PDB entry 2Y1W | X-ray diffraction, 2.10 A resolution | chains B and C of the 4 polymer chains in the assembly

Chain B (and C):
Name: Histone-arginine methyltransferase CARM1
From: Homo sapiens
Notes: EC 2.1.1.125; fragment: catalytic domain, residues 135-482; chain C of this document is another copy of the same molecule, construct and numbering; everything in this record applies to it too
Reference sequence: Q86X55 (CARM1_HUMAN); residues 136-483 here correspond to UniProt positions 135-482 (UniProt number = residue number - 1)
Sequence (348 residues; row label = number of the first residue in the row):
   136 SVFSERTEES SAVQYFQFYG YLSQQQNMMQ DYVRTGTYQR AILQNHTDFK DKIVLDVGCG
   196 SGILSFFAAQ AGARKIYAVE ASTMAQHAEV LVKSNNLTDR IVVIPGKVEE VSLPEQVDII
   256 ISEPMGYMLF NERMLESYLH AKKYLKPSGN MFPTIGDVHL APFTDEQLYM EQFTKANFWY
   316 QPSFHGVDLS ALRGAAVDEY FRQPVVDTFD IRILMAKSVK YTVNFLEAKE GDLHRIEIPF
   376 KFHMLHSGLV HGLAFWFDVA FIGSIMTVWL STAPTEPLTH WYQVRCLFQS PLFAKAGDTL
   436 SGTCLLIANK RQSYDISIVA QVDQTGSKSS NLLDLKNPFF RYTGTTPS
Disordered / not traced: 480-483
Residues lining bound ligands:
  - 849 (2-{4-[3-fluoro-2-(2-methoxyphenyl)-1H-indol-5-yl] piperidin-1-yl}-N-methylethanamine): S146, Q149, Y150, F153, Y154, M163, E258, P259, M260, G261, Y262, N266, E267, M269, H415, W416, R446, Q447, S448, K471
  - sinefungin (SFG): F138, Y150, F151, Y154, Q160, M163, R169, D191, V192, G193, C194, G195, I198, L199, V214, E215, A216, S217, G241, K242, V243, E244, E258, M269, S272
UniProt features mapped onto this chain:
  - region: R347 to L380 (Required for nuclear translocation)
  - binding site (S-adenosyl-L-methionine): Q160, R169, G193, E215, E244, S272
  - modified residue: S217 (Phosphoserine)
  - cross-link: K228 (Glycyl lysine isopeptide (Lys-Gly) (interchain with G-Cter in ubiquitin))
What the authors report for this chain:
  - binding site for 849: S146, E258, M260, N266, E267, H415, R446 to S448
  - specificity-determining residues: N266 (by similarity / conservation)
  - specificity-determining residues: S146, N162, Y417, P473, F475, Y477 (proposed by the authors, not directly observed)

Chain B / chain C interface:
Residue-residue contacts (26; chain B residue first):
  M305(B) - M305(C)  hydrophobic
  F308(B) - F308(C)  hydrophobic
  F308(B) - N312(C)
  N312(B) - F308(C)
  Y315(B) - V332(C)
  Y315(B) - Q424(C)
  P317(B) - S425(C)
  S318(B) - G461(C)
  S318(B) - S462(C)  hydrogen bond (backbone-side chain)
  S318(B) - K463(C)  hydrogen bond (side chain-backbone)
  H320(B) - T460(C)
  G321(B) - T460(C)
  G321(B) - G461(C)
  G321(B) - S462(C)
  R328(B) - F308(C)
  R328(B) - Y315(C)  hydrogen bond
  R328(B) - R328(C)
  V332(B) - Y315(C)
  S425(B) - P317(C)
  T460(B) - H320(C)
  T460(B) - G321(C)
  G461(B) - S318(C)
  G461(B) - G321(C)
  S462(B) - S318(C)  hydrogen bond (side chain-backbone)
  S462(B) - G321(C)
  K463(B) - S318(C)  hydrogen bond (backbone-side chain)
Interface residues without a listed pair, chain B (16 interface residues in all): Q424

Summary:
Chain B and chain C each contribute 16 residues to their interface; the contacts include 5 hydrogen bonds.
Among the polar pairs are S318(B)-S462(C), S318(B)-K463(C) and R328(B)-Y315(C). Chain B binds sinefungin and
compound 849. The paper reports a binding site for 849 at S146(B), E258(B) and M260(B) among others;
specificity determinants N266(B), S146(B) and N162(B) among others.
Both chains are Histone-arginine methyltransferase CARM1 (Homo sapiens). Entry 2Y1W (Crystal structure of
coactivator associated arginine methyltransferase 1 (CARM1) in complex with sinefungin and indole inhibitor)
was determined by X-ray diffraction together with 2Y1X from the same study.
